Entry 7ANZ (electron microscopy, 3.60 A resolution); this record covers chains A and C of the 4 polymer chains in the assembly.

[Chain A]
Protein: Tubulin gamma chain
From: Candida albicans
UniProt: O93807 (TBG_CANAX); numbering as in UniProt (aligned over 1-502)
Chain sequence (502 residues; numbered 1 to 502; the number before each row is that of its first residue):
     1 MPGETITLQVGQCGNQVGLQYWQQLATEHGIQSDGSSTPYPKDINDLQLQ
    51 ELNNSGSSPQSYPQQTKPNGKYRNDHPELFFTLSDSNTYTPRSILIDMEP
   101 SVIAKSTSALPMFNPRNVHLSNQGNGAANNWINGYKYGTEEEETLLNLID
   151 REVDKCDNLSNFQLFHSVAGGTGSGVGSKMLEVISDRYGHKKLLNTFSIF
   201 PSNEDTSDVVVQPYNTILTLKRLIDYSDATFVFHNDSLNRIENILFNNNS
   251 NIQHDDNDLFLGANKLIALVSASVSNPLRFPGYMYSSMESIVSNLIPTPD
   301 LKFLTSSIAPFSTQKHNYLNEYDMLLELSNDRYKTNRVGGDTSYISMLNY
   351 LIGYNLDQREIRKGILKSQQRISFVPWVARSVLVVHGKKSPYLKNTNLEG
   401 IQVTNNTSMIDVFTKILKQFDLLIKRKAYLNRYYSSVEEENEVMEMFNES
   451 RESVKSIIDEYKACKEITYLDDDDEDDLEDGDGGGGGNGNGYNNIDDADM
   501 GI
Not modelled in the structure: 1, 42-70, 122-126, 204-208, 244-259, 311-318, 429-436, 473-502
Curated features (UniProtKB/Swiss-Prot):
  - binding site (GTP): Ala169 to Gly175

[Chain C]
Protein: Spindle pole body component
From: Candida albicans
UniProt: Q59PZ2 (Q59PZ2_CANAL); numbering as in UniProt (aligned over 1-871)
Chain sequence (871 residues; row label = number of the first residue in the row):
     1 MNTFSSPPNVIREYNDSTYQSPLNSQFHQSPFLQTQSPDYVSLREEEDDN
    51 NDKNLDIMSSCIVDSVIYKSQKIAGPLLSQISNLNIQQALIIRELLFTLL
   101 GHEGHYIQYSKRYDPTSQISRIEGPDYKIAKNLDISLKVITKKLVKFGKF
   151 YSGLKSFIQVFDNNKFGKIVQKFCSEVRKFLSSYQQVLINVEHEFKFNKN
   201 FNLNMLDSLLHQEISNEMTHLYQIGIEISRITEERQKMSQAEIMGNFEPT
   251 TLANTSMNGINSEPNLYYGKFDCCKGGLLLQVIQERMVYYKGDPTSLDFL
   301 TQLFDIVSSDYIGMLNQWLLEGVINDPFDEFMIREKRVPDSFMEIFQSKS
   351 EYYWNELFLIKIDGLLNQFQNSTIQSKILNTGKYLNIFKRCTGLHNFESL
   401 KEKLTTITSLAAPDLELKIDEFYHRANKMLMKLLFDGYNFPSVVNIFQRL
   451 FLFADSFQIDNFIDSTFSELKRGKLKISVSRLQKQYDDIFKEKIENKVGV
   501 RPSVYDVLKKNQKLSVTSESLYKVVEELMEKNSDYLISDNNLRGIFHRVA
   551 SLRDDSRLTISSTADSATENVKDEPTITSVDLTIPLPFPLNLVLNQQLSY
   601 QYEIMFKLLINIKFISKYNSSNWQEMNYSKIWTNSHFNSSVKKWILRCRV
   651 LHSRICSFIHELENYIVHDVIEHNFEEIKNLIHTTATNLATSELGSDIND
   701 EGDNIFNGSLIRGTFNNNSIFDSKVHKHRTTTYVEGISTVEQLIQKFLDY
   751 SSTLLNDSLLTREESLRQLRKMLDFIFHFNNYIVQVKKVLVLLNHELFNE
   801 YSKEFPTKFEKPMDQESIDKRFANLSDTFLMQYEKFGENLVTFLATIKQV
   851 GERENQGLLELSNRLELCFPE
Not modelled in the structure: 1-90, 111-131, 236-264, 337-353, 531-574, 694-736, 803-811

[Interface between chain A and chain C]
Contacting residue pairs - 87 pairs, chain A then chain C:
  Pro2(A) with Phe457(C), hydrophobic; Asp460(C); Asn461(C); Asp464(C)
  Tyr72(A) with Tyr505(C), hydrophobic
  Asn74(A) with Asp455(C), hydrogen bond
  His76(A) with Phe457(C)
  Leu79(A) with Phe457(C), hydrophobic
  Asn158(A) with Asp464(C)
  His190(A) with Gln624(C); Tyr628(C); Ser629(C)
  Leu193(A) with Trp623(C), hydrophobic; Gln624(C)
  Asp228(A) with Tyr628(C), hydrogen bond (backbone-side chain)
  Pro281(A) with Asp455(C); Phe457(C), hydrophobic
  Gly282(A) with Ala454(C); Asp455(C); Ser456(C), hydrogen bond (backbone-backbone)
  Tyr283(A) with Gln448(C), hydrogen bond; Leu452(C); Phe453(C); Ala454(C); Ser456(C); Lys613(C), hydrogen bond (backbone-side chain); Val667(C); Ile671(C); Glu672(C), hydrogen bond
  Met284(A) with Glu663(C); Asn664(C); Val667(C), hydrophobic
  Ser286(A) with Ser456(C); Asp460(C), hydrogen bond
  Ser287(A) with Asp460(C); Lys617(C)
  Glu289(A) with Ser620(C), hydrogen bond (backbone-side chain); Trp623(C); Gln624(C), hydrogen bond
  Ser290(A) with Ser620(C), hydrogen bond (backbone-side chain)
  Val292(A) with Trp623(C), hydrophobic
  Ser293(A) with Cys656(C); His660(C)
  Asn294(A) with His660(C)
  Ile296(A) with Trp623(C), hydrogen bond (backbone-side chain); Asn627(C); Tyr628(C)
  Pro297(A) with Ser653(C), hydrogen bond (backbone-side chain)
  Thr298(A) with Asn627(C); Arg649(C)
  Pro299(A) with Asn627(C); Tyr628(C), hydrophobic; Arg649(C)
  Leu356(A) with Glu676(C)
  Gln358(A) with His668(C); Asp669(C), hydrogen bond
  Arg359(A) with His673(C)
  Arg362(A) with Asp669(C); His673(C); Glu860(C)
  Ile365(A) with Arg864(C)
  Leu366(A) with Glu860(C); Asn863(C); Arg864(C)
  Gln369(A) with Arg864(C), hydrogen bond (side chain-backbone); Leu867(C); Cys868(C); Glu871(C)
  Gln370(A) with Leu867(C)
  Phe374(A) with Glu871(C)
  Pro376(A) with Glu871(C)
  Trp377(A) with Val650(C), hydrophobic; Arg654(C)
  Ala379(A) with Cys868(C), hydrophobic; Phe869(C), hydrophobic
  Arg380(A) with Cys868(C), hydrogen bond (backbone-side chain); Glu871(C)
  Ser381(A) with Glu661(C), hydrogen bond; Cys868(C), hydrogen bond
  Leu383(A) with His660(C)
  Val384(A) with Asn664(C), hydrogen bond (backbone-side chain)
  His386(A) with His668(C)
  Tyr469(A) with Leu646(C); Arg647(C), hydrogen bond (backbone-side chain); Val650(C), hydrophobic
  Leu470(A) with Arg647(C)
  Asp471(A) with Lys643(C)
Other interface residues (no listed pair), chain A (53 interface residues in all): Glu78, Ser227, Leu278, Tyr285, Asp300, Lys302, Asp357, Lys388, Asp472
Other interface residues (no listed pair), chain C (47 interface residues in all): Ser616, Ser657

[Overview]
53 residues of chain A and 47 residues of chain C are in contact, with 19 hydrogen bonds. Among the polar
pairs are Asn74(A)-Asp455(C), Asp228(A)-Tyr628(C) and Tyr283(A)-Gln448(C). From UniProt: 7 GTP-binding
residues on chain A.
Here chain A is Tubulin gamma chain and chain C is Spindle pole body component, both from Candida albicans.
Entry 7ANZ (Structure of the Candida albicans gamma-Tubulin Small Complex) was determined by electron
microscopy.
